PDB entry 6DEV | X-ray diffraction, 2.35 A resolution | chains A and B

# Chain A (and B)
Name: Caspase-6
Source organism: Homo sapiens
Notes: EC 3.4.22.59; chain B of this document is another copy of the same molecule, construct and numbering; everything in this record applies to it too
UniProt: P55212 (CASP6_HUMAN); residues 2-293 here = UniProt positions 2-293
Amino-acid sequence (302 residues; each row starts with the number of its first residue; numbering starts at 0):
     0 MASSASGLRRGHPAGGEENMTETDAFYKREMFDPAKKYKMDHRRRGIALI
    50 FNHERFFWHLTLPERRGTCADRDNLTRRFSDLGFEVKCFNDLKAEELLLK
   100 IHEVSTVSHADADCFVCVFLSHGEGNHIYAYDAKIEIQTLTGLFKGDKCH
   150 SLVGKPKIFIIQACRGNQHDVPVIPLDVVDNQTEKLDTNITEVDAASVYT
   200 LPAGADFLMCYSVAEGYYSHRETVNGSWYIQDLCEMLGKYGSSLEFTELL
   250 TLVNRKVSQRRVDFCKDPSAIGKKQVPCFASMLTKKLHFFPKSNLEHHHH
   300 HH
Disordered / not traced: 0-29, 164-198, 263-266, 294-301 (chain B: 0-29, 164-198, 263-265, 293-301)
Construct notes: initiating methionine (0); expression tag (1, 294-301); engineered mutation K35 (Glu in P55212)
What the authors report for this chain:
  - catalytic residues: H121, C163
  - mutagenesis - E35K (2-fold), L200A (45-fold): decreased catalytic activity
  - mutagenesis - E35K: unchanged stability
  - mutagenesis - A34E, T182S, K284A: unchanged catalytic activity on Ac-VEID-AFC
  - mutagenesis - K284A (2.7-fold): decreased binding to C13
  - mutagenesis - L200A: unchanged binding to C13
  - allosteric site: A34, A109 (proposed by the authors, not directly observed)
  - allosteric site: K38, K154, L200, K284 (from molecular simulation)

# Interface between chain A and chain B
Pairs across the interface - 53 pairs, chain A then chain B:
  F31(A) with M235(B), hydrophobic; L251(B), hydrophobic; R254(B); K255(B)
  D32(A) with R254(B), hydrogen bond (backbone-side chain)
  P33(A) with Y239(B), hydrophobic; L243(B), hydrophobic; L251(B), hydrophobic
  K144(A) with Y216(B)
  A202(A) with A213(B), hydrophobic
  A204(A) with K273(B)
  A213(A) with A202(B), hydrophobic
  Y216(A) with K144(B); A202(B)
  Y239(A) with P33(B)
  E247(A) with K285(B), salt bridge
  T250(A) with L282(B); T283(B); K284(B)
  L251(A) with F31(B); P33(B)
  N253(A) with S280(B), hydrogen bond (side chain-backbone); M281(B); L282(B), hydrogen bond (side chain-backbone); T283(B)
  R254(A) with F31(B); D32(B), hydrogen bond (side chain-backbone); K35(B); T283(B), hydrogen bond (side chain-backbone)
  K255(A) with F31(B)
  S257(A) with T283(B)
  K273(A) with A204(B)
  V275(A) with M281(B), hydrophobic
  P276(A) with M281(B)
  C277(A) with S280(B); M281(B), hydrophobic
  F278(A) with A279(B); S280(B), hydrogen bond (backbone-backbone)
  A279(A) with F278(B)
  S280(A) with N253(B), hydrogen bond (backbone-side chain); C277(B); F278(B), hydrogen bond (backbone-backbone)
  M281(A) with N253(B); V275(B), hydrophobic; P276(B); C277(B), hydrophobic
  L282(A) with T250(B); N253(B), hydrogen bond (backbone-side chain)
  T283(A) with T250(B); R254(B), hydrogen bond (backbone-side chain); S257(B)
  K284(A) with T250(B)
  K285(A) with E247(B)
Interface residues without a listed pair, chain A (32 interface residues in all): K35, E214, M235, L243
Interface residues without a listed pair, chain B (32 interface residues in all): L200

# Summary
Chain A and chain B each contribute 32 residues to their interface; the contacts include 10 hydrogen bonds and
1 salt bridge. Among the polar pairs are E247(A)-K285(B), D32(A)-R254(B) and N253(A)-S280(B). The paper
reports catalytic residues H121(A) and C163(A); E35K and L200A of chain A reduce catalytic activity; 5
substitutions were tested in all.
Chain A and chain B are both Caspase-6 (Homo sapiens); the structure, Human caspase-6 E35K, was determined by
X-ray diffraction, deposited together with 6DEU.
